8TGE - chains B and J of the 9 polymer chains in the assembly; structure by X-ray diffraction, 2.30 A resolution.

# Chain B
Protein: Glutamine synthetase
From: Methanosarcina mazei Go1
Notes: EC 6.3.1.2
UniProt: Q8PY99 (GLNA1_METMA); residue numbers follow UniProt; this construct covers 1-447
Amino-acid sequence (467 residues; numbered -19 to 447; the number before each row is that of its first residue; numbers below 1 keep their minus sign (Met-19 is residue -19)):
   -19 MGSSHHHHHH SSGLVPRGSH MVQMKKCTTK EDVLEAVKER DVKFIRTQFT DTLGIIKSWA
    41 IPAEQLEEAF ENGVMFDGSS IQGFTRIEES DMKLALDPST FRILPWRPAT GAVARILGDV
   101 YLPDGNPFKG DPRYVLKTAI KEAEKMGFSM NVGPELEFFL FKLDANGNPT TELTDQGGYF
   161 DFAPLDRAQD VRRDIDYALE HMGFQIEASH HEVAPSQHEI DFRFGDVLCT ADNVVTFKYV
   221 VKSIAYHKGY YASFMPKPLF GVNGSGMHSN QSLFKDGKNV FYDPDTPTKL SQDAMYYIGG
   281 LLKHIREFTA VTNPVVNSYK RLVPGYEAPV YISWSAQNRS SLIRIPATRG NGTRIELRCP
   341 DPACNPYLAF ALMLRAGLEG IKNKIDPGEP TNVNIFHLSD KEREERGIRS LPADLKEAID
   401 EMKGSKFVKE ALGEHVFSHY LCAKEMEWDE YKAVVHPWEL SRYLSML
Unresolved in the structure: -19 to 5
Sequence notes: initiating methionine (-19); expression tag (-18 to 0)
Curated features (UniProtKB/Swiss-Prot):
  - binding site (Mg(2+)): Glu135, Glu137, Glu192, Glu199, His248, Glu336
  - binding site (ATP): Glu187, Ser252, Arg319, Arg324
  - binding site (L-glutamate): Asn243, Gly244, Arg301, Glu307, Arg319, Arg338
What the authors report for this chain:
  - catalytic residues: Asp57 (citing earlier work)
  - mutagenesis - D57A, F204A, E307A, R319A: decreased catalytic activity

# Chain J
Protein: Nitrogen regulatory protein GlnK1
From: Methanosarcina mazei Go1
UniProt: Q8PYW7 (GLNK1_METMA); numbering as in UniProt (aligned over 1-117)
Amino-acid sequence (137 residues; each row starts with the number of its first residue; numbers below 1 keep their minus sign (Met-19 is residue -19)):
   -19 MGSSHHHHHH SSGLVPRGSH MVAMKYVIAM IRPERLDAVK RELQKIEVSR LTVSSVSGYG
    41 AQKGYMEIYR AMEYDANLLE KIKIEIAVND EFLEPTIEAI KTGAKGSDGY VGSGKIFVLP
   101 LENVIRIRTN ETGPEAI
Unresolved in the structure: -19 to 2, 39-43, 53-58, 87-93
Sequence notes: initiating methionine (-19); expression tag (-18 to 0)
Curated features (UniProtKB/Swiss-Prot):
  - binding site (ADP): Thr32, Gly40 to Gln42, Gly92 to Lys95
  - binding site (ATP): Thr32, Gly40 to Gln42, Gly92 to Lys95
What the authors report for this chain:
  - specificity-determining residues: Arg21, Lys25, Tyr45, Ile48, Tyr49 (by similarity / conservation)

# Chain B / chain J interface
Residue-residue contacts (23):
  Glu19(B) with Tyr45(J), hydrogen bond
  Arg20(B) with Tyr45(J)
  Ile83(B) with Ile48(J); Tyr49(J)
  Leu84(B) with Ile48(J); Tyr49(J)
  Pro85(B) with Ile48(J), hydrophobic; Tyr49(J); Met52(J)
  Trp86(B) with Tyr49(J); Met52(J), hydrophobic
  Arg87(B) with Tyr49(J)
  Ala92(B) with Tyr49(J)
  Asp174(B) with Ala51(J)
  Tyr177(B) with Glu47(J), hydrogen bond (side chain-backbone); Ile48(J); Arg50(J), hydrogen bond; Ala51(J), hydrophobic
  His181(B) with Glu47(J), salt bridge; Ile48(J)
  Ile224(B) with Met52(J), hydrophobic
  His227(B) with Met52(J)
  Lys228(B) with Ala51(J), hydrogen bond (side chain-backbone)
Interface residues without a listed pair, chain B (16 interface residues in all): Ala178, Met182
Interface residues without a listed pair, chain J (8 interface residues in all): Met46
The authors on this interface:
  - specific contacts: Glu19(B)-Tyr45(J), Tyr177(B)-Ala51(J) (hydrophobic contact), Ile224(B)-Met52(J) (hydrophobic contact)
  - interface residues, chain B: Glu19(B), Ile83(B), Leu84(B), Pro85(B), Arg87(B), Val171(B), His181(B)
  - interface residues, chain J: Gly44(J), Ile48(J)
  - hot spots on chain J (mutagenesis) - I48P/Y49P: abolished binding to Glutamine synthetase (chain B)

# In short
Chain B and chain J form an interface of 16 and 8 residues respectively; the contacts include 4 hydrogen bonds
and 1 salt bridge. Among the polar pairs are His181(B)-Glu47(J), Glu19(B)-Tyr45(J) and Tyr177(B)-Glu47(J). The
authors report a contact between Glu19(B) and Tyr45(J); hydrophobic contacts between Tyr177(B) and Ala51(J)
and Ile224(B) and Met52(J). From the paper: the catalytic residue Asp57(B); D57A, F204A and E307A of chain B,
among others, reduce catalytic activity; 5 substitutions were tested in all.
Here chain B is Glutamine synthetase and chain J is Nitrogen regulatory protein GlnK1, both from
Methanosarcina mazei Go1. Entry 8TGE (Crystal structure of the Methanosarcina mazei glutamine synthetase in
complex with GlnK1) was determined by X-ray diffraction (same publication as 8TFB, 8TFC, 8TFK and 8UFJ).
